PDB entry 1WD4 | X-ray diffraction, 2.07 A resolution | chain A

Chain A:
Name: alpha-L-arabinofuranosidase B
Organism: Aspergillus kawachii
Notes: EC 3.2.1.55
Amino-acid sequence (482 residues; row label = number of the first residue in the row):
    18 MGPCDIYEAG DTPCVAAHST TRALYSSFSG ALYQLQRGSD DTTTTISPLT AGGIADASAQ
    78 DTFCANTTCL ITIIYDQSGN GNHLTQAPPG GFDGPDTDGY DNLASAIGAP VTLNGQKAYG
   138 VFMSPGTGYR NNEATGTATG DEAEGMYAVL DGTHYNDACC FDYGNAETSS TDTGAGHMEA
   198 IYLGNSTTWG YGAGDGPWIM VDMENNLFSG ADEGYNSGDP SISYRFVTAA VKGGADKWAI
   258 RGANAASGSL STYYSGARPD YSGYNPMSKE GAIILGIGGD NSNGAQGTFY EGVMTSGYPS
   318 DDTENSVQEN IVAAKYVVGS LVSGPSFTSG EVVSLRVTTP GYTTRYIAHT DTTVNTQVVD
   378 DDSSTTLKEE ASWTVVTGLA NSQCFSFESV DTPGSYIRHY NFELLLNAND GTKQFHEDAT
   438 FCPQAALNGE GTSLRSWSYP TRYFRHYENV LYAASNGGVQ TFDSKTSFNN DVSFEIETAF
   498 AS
Sequence notes: initiating methionine (18)
Disulfides: Cys21-Cys31, Cys81-Cys86, Cys176-Cys177, Cys401-Cys439
Glycans and other covalent adducts: N-acetylglucosamine (NAG) linked to Asn202
Small-molecule neighbours:
  - alpha-L-arabinofuranose (AHR), molecule 1: Cys176, Cys177, Asp179, Asp189, Met195, Trp206, Asp219, Glu221, Asn222, Asn223, Leu224, Gly295, Gly296, Asp297, Ser299
  - alpha-L-arabinofuranose (AHR), molecule 2: Thr356, Tyr359, Arg462, His463, Tyr464, Glu465, Asn466, Thr483, Ser484, Asp488
  - alpha-L-arabinofuranose (AHR), molecule 3: Arg415, His416, Tyr417, Asn418, Phe419, Gln431, Asp435, Tyr456

In short:
Chain A binds 3 copies of alpha-L-arabinofuranose. Covalently linked N-acetylglucosamine: at Asn202.
Chain A is alpha-L-arabinofuranosidase B (Aspergillus kawachii); the structure, Crystal structure of
arabinofuranosidase complexed with arabinose, was determined by X-ray diffraction together with 1WD3 from the
same study.
